PDB entry 6GZE | X-ray diffraction, 2.49 A resolution | chains A and F of the 6 polymer chains in the assembly

== Chain A ==
Protein: Tubulin alpha-1B chain
From: Bos taurus
Reference sequence: P81947 (TBA1B_BOVIN); numbering as in UniProt (aligned over 1-440)
Chain sequence (440 residues; row label = number of the first residue in the row):
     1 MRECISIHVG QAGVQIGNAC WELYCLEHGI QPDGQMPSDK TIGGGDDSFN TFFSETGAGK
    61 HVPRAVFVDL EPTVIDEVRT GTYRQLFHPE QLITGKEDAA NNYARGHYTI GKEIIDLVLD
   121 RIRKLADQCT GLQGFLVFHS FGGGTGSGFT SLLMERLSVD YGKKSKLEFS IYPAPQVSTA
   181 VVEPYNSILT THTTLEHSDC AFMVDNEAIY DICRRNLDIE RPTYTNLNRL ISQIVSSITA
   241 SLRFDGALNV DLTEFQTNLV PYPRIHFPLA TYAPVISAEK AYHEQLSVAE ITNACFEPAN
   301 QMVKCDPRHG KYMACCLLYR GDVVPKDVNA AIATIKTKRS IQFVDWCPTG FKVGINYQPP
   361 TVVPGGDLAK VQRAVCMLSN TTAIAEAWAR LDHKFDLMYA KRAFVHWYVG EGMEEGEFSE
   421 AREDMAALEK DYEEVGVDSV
Unresolved in the structure: 281-282, 438-440
Bound ions: Ca2+: Asp39, Thr41, Gly44, Glu55
Residues lining bound ligands: GTP (guanosine-5'-triphosphate): Gly10, Gln11, Ala12, Gln15, Ile16, Asp69, Asp98, Ala99, Ala100, Asn101, Ser140, Gly142, Gly143, Gly144, Thr145, Gly146, Ile171, Pro173, Val177, Ser178, Thr179, Glu183, Asn206, Tyr224, Leu227, Asn228, Ile231

== Chain F ==
Protein: Tubulin tyrosine ligase
From: Gallus gallus
Reference sequence: E1BQ43 (E1BQ43_CHICK); residues 1-378 here = UniProt positions 1-378
Chain sequence (380 residues; numbered 1 to 380; the number before each row is that of its first residue):
     1 MYTFVVRDEN SSVYAEVSRL LLATGQWKRL RKDNPRFNLM LGERNRLPFG RLGHEPGLVQ
    61 LVNYYRGADK LCRKASLVKL IKTSPELSES CTWFPESYVI YPTNLKTPVA PAQNGIRHLI
   121 NNTRTDEREV FLAAYNRRRE GREGNVWIAK SSAGAKGEGI LISSEASELL DFIDEQGQVH
   181 VIQKYLEKPL LLEPGHRKFD IRSWVLVDHL YNIYLYREGV LRTSSEPYNS ANFQDKTCHL
   241 TNHCIQKEYS KNYGRYEEGN EMFFEEFNQY LMDALNTTLE NSILLQIKHI IRSCLMCIEP
   301 AISTKHLHYQ SFQLFGFDFM VDEELKVWLI EVNGAPACAQ KLYAELCQGI VDVAISSVFP
   361 LADTGQKTSQ PTSIFIKLHH
Unresolved in the structure: 89-90, 100-144, 149-183, 224-226, 230-257, 362-372
Construct notes: expression tag (379-380)
Residues lining bound ligands: AMP-PCP (ACP; phosphomethylphosphonic acid adenylate ester): Lys74, Pro95, Ile148, Lys184, Tyr185, Leu186, Lys198, Asp200, Arg202, Arg222, Asp318, Met320, Ile330, Glu331, Asn333

== Chain A / chain F interface ==
Residue-residue contacts (21; chain A residue first):
  Gln176(A) - Pro56(F)
  Glu207(A) - His54(F)  salt bridge
  Glu297(A) - His306(F)  salt bridge
  Pro298(A) - Leu307(F)  hydrophobic
  Lys304(A) - His54(F)
  Lys304(A) - His308(F)
  Cys305(A) - His308(F)
  Asp306(A) - Arg66(F)
  Arg308(A) - Pro300(F)  hydrogen bond (side chain-backbone)
  Arg308(A) - Ala301(F)  hydrogen bond (side chain-backbone)
  Arg308(A) - Ile302(F)
  Arg308(A) - Ser303(F)  hydrogen bond (side chain-backbone)
  His309(A) - Arg66(F)  hydrogen bond (side chain-backbone)
  His309(A) - Gly67(F)
  His309(A) - Ala301(F)
  Ser340(A) - Ala301(F)
  Glu386(A) - Gly50(F)
  Glu386(A) - Arg66(F)  salt bridge
  Arg390(A) - Gly50(F)
  Arg390(A) - His54(F)
  His393(A) - Arg51(F)
Other interface residues (no listed pair), chain A (16 interface residues in all): Pro175, Ala299, Lys338
Other interface residues (no listed pair), chain F (15 interface residues in all): Gly53, Glu299

== Summary ==
16 residues of chain A face 15 of chain F across their interface, with 4 hydrogen bonds and 3 salt bridges.
Polar contacts include Glu207(A)-His54(F), Glu297(A)-His306(F) and Glu386(A)-Arg66(F). Chain A binds GTP.
Chain F binds AMP-PCP. Asp39(A), Thr41(A), Gly44(A) and Glu55(A) coordinate Ca2+.
Chain A is Tubulin alpha-1B chain (Bos taurus) and chain F is Tubulin tyrosine ligase (Gallus gallus); the
structure, Tubulin-GDP.BeF complex, was determined by X-ray diffraction (same publication as 6S9E).
